Entry 9DHJ (X-ray diffraction, 1.40 A resolution); this record covers chain A.

# Chain A
Protein: Dihydroorotate dehydrogenase (quinone), mitochondrial
Organism: Homo sapiens
Notes: EC 1.3.5.2
Reference sequence: Q02127 (PYRD_HUMAN); residues 30-396 here correspond to UniProt positions 29-395 (UniProt number = residue number - 1)
Sequence (369 residues; each row starts with the number of its first residue):
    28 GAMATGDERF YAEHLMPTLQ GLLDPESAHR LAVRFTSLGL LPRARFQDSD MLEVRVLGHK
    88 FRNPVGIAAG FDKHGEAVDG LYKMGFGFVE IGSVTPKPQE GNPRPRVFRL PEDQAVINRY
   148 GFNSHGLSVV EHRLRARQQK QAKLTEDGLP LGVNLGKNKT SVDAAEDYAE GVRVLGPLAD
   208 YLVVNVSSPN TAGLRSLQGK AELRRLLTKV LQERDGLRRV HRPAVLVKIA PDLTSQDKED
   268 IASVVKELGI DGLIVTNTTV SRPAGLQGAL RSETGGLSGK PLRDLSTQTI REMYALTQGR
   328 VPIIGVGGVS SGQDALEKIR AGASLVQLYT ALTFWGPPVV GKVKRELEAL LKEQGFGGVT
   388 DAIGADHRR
Unresolved in the structure: 28
Sequence notes: expression tag (28-29)
UniProt features mapped onto this chain:
  - active site: S215 (Nucleophile)
  - binding site (FMN): A96 to K100, S120, N181, N212, K255, T283, G306, G335, Y356, T357
  - binding site (substrate): K100, N145 to F149, N212 to N217, N284, T285

# Summary
Curated annotation (UniProt) lists active-site residue S215, 14 FMN-binding residues and 14 substrate-binding
residues.
Chain A is Dihydroorotate dehydrogenase (quinone), mitochondrial (Homo sapiens); the structure, DHODH in
complex with Compound 15, was determined by X-ray diffraction (same publication as 9DHG, 9DHH and 9DHI).
